PDB entry 4RXR | X-ray diffraction, 2.12 A resolution | chains A and B

[Chain A (and B)]
Name: Deoxynucleoside triphosphate triphosphohydrolase SAMHD1
Organism: Homo sapiens
Notes: EC 3.1.5.-; chain B of this document is another copy of the same molecule, construct and numbering; everything in this record applies to it too
Reference sequence: Q9Y3Z3 (SAMH1_HUMAN); numbering as in UniProt (aligned over 109-626)
Sequence (539 residues; row label = number of the first residue in the row):
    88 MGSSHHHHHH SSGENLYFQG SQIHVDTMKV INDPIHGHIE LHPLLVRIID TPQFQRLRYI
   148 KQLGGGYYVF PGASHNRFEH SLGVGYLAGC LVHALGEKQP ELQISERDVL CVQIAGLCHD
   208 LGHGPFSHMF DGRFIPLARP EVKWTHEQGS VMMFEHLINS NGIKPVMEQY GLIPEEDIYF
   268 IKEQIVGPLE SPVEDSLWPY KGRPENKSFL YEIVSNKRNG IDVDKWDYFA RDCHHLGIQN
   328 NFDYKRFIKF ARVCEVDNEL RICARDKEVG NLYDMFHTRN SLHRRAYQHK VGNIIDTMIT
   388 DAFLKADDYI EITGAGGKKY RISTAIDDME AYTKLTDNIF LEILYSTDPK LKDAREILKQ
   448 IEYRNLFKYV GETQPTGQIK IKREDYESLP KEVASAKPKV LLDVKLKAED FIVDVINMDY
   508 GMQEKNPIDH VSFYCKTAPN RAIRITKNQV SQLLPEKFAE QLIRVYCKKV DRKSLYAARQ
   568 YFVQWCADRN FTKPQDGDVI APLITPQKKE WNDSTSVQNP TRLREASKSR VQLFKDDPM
Disordered / not traced: 88-113, 279-283, 600-626 (chain B: 88-101, 279-283, 600-626)
Differences from the reference sequence: expression tag (88-108); conflict Tyr-266 (Cys in Q9Y3Z3)
Small-molecule neighbours:
  - 2'-deoxycytidine-5'-triphosphate (DCP), molecule 1: Val-117, Ile-118, Asn-119, His-125
  - 2'-deoxycytidine-5'-triphosphate (DCP), molecule 2: Gln-149, Leu-150, Arg-164, His-206, His-215, His-233, Glu-234, Asp-311, Lys-312, Tyr-315, Asp-319, Arg-366, His-370, Tyr-374, Gln-375
  - 2'-deoxycytidine-5'-triphosphate (DCP), molecule 3: Val-156, Phe-157, Pro-158, Ile-325, Arg-333, Phe-337, Arg-352, Lys-354, Asn-358, Arg-372, His-376, Lys-377, Val-378, Lys-523
  - GTP (guanosine-5'-triphosphate), molecule 1: Lys-116, Val-117, Ile-118, Val-133, Ile-136, Asp-137, Gln-142, Arg-145, Phe-165
  - GTP, molecule 2: Tyr-155, Val-156, Val-378, Arg-451, Leu-453, Lys-455, Lys-523
Curated features (UniProtKB/Swiss-Prot):
  - active site: His-233
  - binding site (GTP): Lys-116, Val-117, Asp-137, Gln-142, Arg-145, Arg-451, Lys-455, Lys-523
  - binding site (dATP): Asn-119, Gln-149, Val-156, Arg-164, His-210, His-215, Lys-312, Tyr-315, Asp-319, Arg-333, Arg-352, Lys-354, Asn-358, Arg-366, Gln-375, His-376, Lys-377, Lys-523
  - binding site (dCTP): Asn-119, Gln-149, Val-156, Arg-164, His-210, His-215, Lys-312, Tyr-315, Asp-319, Arg-333, Arg-352, Lys-354, Arg-366, Arg-372, Gln-375, His-376, Lys-377, Lys-523
  - binding site (dGTP): Asn-119, Gln-149, Leu-150, Val-156, Arg-164, Lys-312, Tyr-315, Asp-319, Arg-333, Arg-352, Lys-354, Asn-358, Arg-366, Tyr-374, Gln-375, His-376, Lys-377, Lys-523
  - binding site (dTTP): Asn-119, Gln-149, Val-156, Arg-164, His-210, His-215, Lys-312, Tyr-315, Asp-319, Arg-333, Arg-352, Lys-354, Gln-375, His-376, Lys-377, Lys-523
  - binding site (Mn(2+)): His-167, His-206, Asp-207, Asp-311
  - modified residue: Thr-592 (Microbial infection: Phosphothreonine)
  - cross-link (Glycyl lysine isopeptide (Lys-Gly)): Lys-467 (interchain with G-Cter in SUMO2), Lys-469 (interchain with G-Cter in SUMO2), Lys-492 (interchain with G-Cter in SUMO2), Lys-622 (interchain with G-Cter in SUMO2)
  - natural variant: Asp-120 to His-123 (deletion: In AGS5), His-123 (H123P: In AGS5), Arg-143 (R143C: In AGS5; R143H: In AGS5), Arg-145 (R145Q: In AGS5), His-167 (H167Y: In AGS5), Ile-201 (I201N: In AGS5 and CHBL2), Gly-209 (G209S: In AGS5), Met-254 (M254V: In AGS5), Arg-290 (R290H: In AGS5), Leu-369 (L369S: In AGS5), Met-385 (M385V: In AGS5), Ile-448 (I448T: In AGS5), 1 further natural variant entry in UniProt
  - mutagenesis: His-111 (H111R: Increased stability of the tetramer and increased deoxynucleoside triphosphate (dNTPase) activity; when associated with F-77 and F-80), Asp-137 (D137A: Impairs homotetramerization and nearly abolishes dNTPase activity), Gln-142 (Q142E/A: Impairs homotetramerization and nearly abolishes dNTPase activity; when associated with K-145), Arg-143 (R143A: Abolished ability to restrict infection by viruses), Arg-145 (R145A: Impairs homotetramerization and nearly abolishes dNTPase activity. Abolished ability to restrict infection by viruses; R145K: Impairs homotetramerization and nearly abolishes dNTPase activity ...), Gln-149 (Q149A: Abolished dNTPase activity without affecting homotetramerization. Abolished dNTPase activity; when associated with A-319), Arg-164 (R164A: Abolished ability to restrict infection by viruses), His-167 (H167A: Abolished ability to restrict infection by viruses), His-206 to Asp-207 (Abolishes zinc binding and dNTPase activity. Does not affect ability to promote DNA end resection at stalled replication forks), His-206 (H206A: Abolished ability to restrict infection by viruses), Asp-207 (D207A: Abolished ability to restrict infection by viruses; D207N/A: Loss of dNTPase activity), His-210 (H210A: Abolished dNTPase activity without affecting homotetramerization), 31 further mutagenesis entries in UniProt

[How chain A and chain B interact]
Contacting residue pairs - 65 pairs, chain A then chain B:
  Ile-118(A) / Pro-158(B)  hydrophobic
  Asn-119(A) / Pro-158(B)
  Asn-119(A) / Leu-323(B)
  Asn-119(A) / Gly-324(B)  hydrogen bond (side chain-backbone)
  Pro-121(A) / Gly-159(B)
  Pro-121(A) / His-321(B)
  Pro-121(A) / His-322(B)
  Pro-121(A) / Gly-324(B)
  Asp-137(A) / Glu-449(B)
  Asp-137(A) / Tyr-450(B)
  Asp-137(A) / Arg-451(B)
  Thr-138(A) / Glu-449(B)
  Pro-139(A) / Glu-449(B)
  Pro-139(A) / Tyr-450(B)
  Gln-142(A) / Glu-449(B)
  Arg-145(A) / Tyr-154(B)  hydrogen bond (side chain-backbone)
  Arg-145(A) / Tyr-155(B)
  Tyr-146(A) / Tyr-155(B)  hydrogen bond
  Tyr-146(A) / Phe-427(B)
  Tyr-146(A) / Leu-428(B)  hydrophobic
  Tyr-154(A) / Arg-145(B)  hydrogen bond (backbone-side chain)
  Tyr-154(A) / Asn-163(B)  hydrogen bond
  Tyr-154(A) / Glu-166(B)  hydrogen bond
  Tyr-155(A) / Arg-145(B)
  Tyr-155(A) / Tyr-146(B)  hydrogen bond
  Pro-158(A) / Ile-118(B)  hydrophobic
  Pro-158(A) / Asn-119(B)
  Pro-158(A) / Glu-166(B)
  Gly-159(A) / Pro-121(B)
  Ser-161(A) / Ser-161(B)  hydrogen bond
  Ser-161(A) / His-162(B)
  Ser-161(A) / Glu-166(B)
  His-162(A) / Ser-161(B)
  Asn-163(A) / Tyr-154(B)  hydrogen bond
  Glu-166(A) / Tyr-154(B)  hydrogen bond
  Glu-166(A) / Pro-158(B)
  Glu-166(A) / Ser-161(B)
  Asn-248(A) / Tyr-450(B)
  His-321(A) / Pro-121(B)
  His-321(A) / His-321(B)  hydrogen bond (side chain-backbone)
  His-322(A) / Pro-121(B)
  His-322(A) / His-322(B)
  Leu-323(A) / Asn-119(B)
  Gly-324(A) / Asn-119(B)  hydrogen bond (backbone-side chain)
  Gly-324(A) / Pro-121(B)
  Thr-400(A) / Thr-434(B)
  Lys-421(A) / Tyr-432(B)
  Thr-423(A) / Tyr-432(B)  hydrogen bond
  Asn-425(A) / Asn-425(B)  hydrogen bond
  Asn-425(A) / Leu-428(B)
  Asn-425(A) / Tyr-432(B)
  Phe-427(A) / Tyr-146(B)
  Leu-428(A) / Tyr-146(B)  hydrophobic
  Leu-428(A) / Asn-425(B)
  Tyr-432(A) / Lys-421(B)
  Tyr-432(A) / Thr-423(B)  hydrogen bond
  Tyr-432(A) / Asn-425(B)
  Glu-449(A) / Asp-137(B)
  Glu-449(A) / Thr-138(B)
  Glu-449(A) / Pro-139(B)
  Glu-449(A) / Gln-142(B)
  Tyr-450(A) / Asp-137(B)
  Tyr-450(A) / Pro-139(B)
  Tyr-450(A) / Asn-248(B)
  Arg-451(A) / Asp-137(B)
Other interface residues (no listed pair), chain A (39 interface residues in all): Lys-148, Val-156, Phe-165, Leu-169, Thr-420, Glu-429, Thr-434
Other interface residues (no listed pair), chain B (38 interface residues in all): Lys-148, Val-156, Phe-165, Leu-169, Thr-400, Thr-420

[Summary]
The interface between chain A and chain B involves 39 residues on one side and 38 on the other, with 15
hydrogen bonds. Polar contacts include Asn-119(A)/Gly-324(B), Arg-145(A)/Tyr-154(B) and Tyr-146(A)/Tyr-155(B).
Chain A binds 3 copies of 2'-deoxycytidine-5'-triphosphate and GTP.
Both chains are Deoxynucleoside triphosphate triphosphohydrolase SAMHD1 (Homo sapiens). Entry 4RXR (The
structure of GTP-dCTP-bound SAMHD1) was determined by X-ray diffraction (same publication as 4RXO, 4RXP, 4RXQ
and 4RXS).
